PDB entry 5AV8 | X-ray diffraction, 2.20 A resolution | chains A and I of the 10 polymer chains in the assembly

== Chain A ==
Molecule: Histone H3.1
Organism: Homo sapiens
UniProtKB: P68431 (H31_HUMAN); residues 0-135 here correspond to UniProt positions 1-136 (UniProt number = residue number + 1)
Sequence (139 residues; row label = number of the first residue in the row; numbers below 1 keep their minus sign (Gly-3 is residue -3)):
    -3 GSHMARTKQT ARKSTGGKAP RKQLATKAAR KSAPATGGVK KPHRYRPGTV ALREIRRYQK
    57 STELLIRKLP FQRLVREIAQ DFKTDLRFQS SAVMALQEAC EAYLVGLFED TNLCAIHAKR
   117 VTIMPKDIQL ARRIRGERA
Disordered / not traced: -3 to 36
Differences from the reference sequence: expression tag (-3 to -1)
UniProt features mapped onto this chain:
  - modified residue: Arg2 (Asymmetric dimethylarginine), Thr3 (Phosphothreonine), Lys4 (Allysine), Gln5 (5-glutamyl dopamine), Thr6 (Phosphothreonine), Arg8 (Citrulline), Lys9 (N6,N6,N6-trimethyllysine), Ser10 (ADP-ribosylserine), Thr11 (Phosphothreonine), Lys14 (N6-(2-hydroxyisobutyryl)lysine), Arg17 (Asymmetric dimethylarginine), Lys18 (N6-(2-hydroxyisobutyryl)lysine), Lys23 (N6-(2-hydroxyisobutyryl)lysine), Arg26 (Citrulline), Lys27 (N6,N6,N6-trimethyllysine), Ser28 (ADP-ribosylserine), Lys36 (N6,N6,N6-trimethyllysine), Lys37 (N6-methyllysine), Tyr41 (Phosphotyrosine), Lys56 (N6,N6,N6-trimethyllysine) and 8 more in UniProt
  - lipidation: Lys18 (N6-decanoyllysine)

== Chain I ==
Molecule: 147-nt DNA strand
Sequence (147 nucleotides; numbered -73 to 73; the number before each row is that of its first residue; numbers below 1 keep their minus sign (DA-73 is residue -73)):
   -73 ATCAATATCC ACCTGCAGAT ACTACCAAAA GTGTATTTGG AAACTGCTCC ATCAAAAGGC
   -13 ATGTTCAGCT GGAATCCAGC TGAACATGCC TTTTGATGGA GCAGTTTCCA AATACACTTT
    47 TGGTAGTATC TGCAGGTGGA TATTGAT
Metal / ion sites: Mn2+ site 1: DG-35, DG-34; Mn2+ site 2 near DG-3 (its only coordinating residue here); Mn2+ site 3 near DG5 (its only coordinating residue here); Mn2+ site 4 near DG27 (its only coordinating residue here); Mn2+ site 5 near DG48 (its only coordinating residue here); Mn2+ site 6 near DG61 (its only coordinating residue here)

== Interface between chain A and chain I ==
Residue-residue contacts - 27 pairs, chain A then chain I:
  Lys37(A) - DA72(I)  phosphate contact
  Lys37(A) - DT73(I)  salt bridge to the phosphate
  Arg40(A) - DG71(I)  sugar contact
  Tyr41(A) - DT70(I)  phosphate contact
  Tyr41(A) - DG71(I)  phosphate contact
  Arg42(A) - DC-5(I)  salt bridge to the phosphate
  Arg42(A) - DG71(I)  hydrogen bond to the phosphate
  Arg42(A) - DA72(I)  salt bridge to the phosphate
  Pro43(A) - DG-6(I)  phosphate contact
  Pro43(A) - DC-5(I)  sugar contact
  Thr45(A) - DG71(I)  hydrogen bond to the phosphate
  Arg63(A) - DA-13(I)  sugar contact
  Arg72(A) - DA-23(I)  salt bridge to the phosphate
  Arg83(A) - DC-24(I)  base contact
  Arg83(A) - DA-23(I)  phosphate contact
  Phe84(A) - DC-24(I)  sugar contact
  Phe84(A) - DA-23(I)  hydrogen bond to the phosphate
  Gln85(A) - DC-24(I)  phosphate contact
  Ser86(A) - DC-24(I)  hydrogen bond to the phosphate
  Arg116(A) - DG-3(I)  phosphate contact
  Arg116(A) - DG-2(I)  phosphate contact
  Val117(A) - DT-4(I)  phosphate contact
  Val117(A) - DG-3(I)  hydrogen bond to the phosphate
  Thr118(A) - DT-4(I)  hydrogen bond to the phosphate
  Thr118(A) - DG-3(I)  hydrogen bond to the phosphate
  Met120(A) - DG-3(I)  phosphate contact
  Met120(A) - DG-2(I)  phosphate contact
Also at the interface, not in a pair above, chain A (17 interface residues in all): Lys115
Also at the interface, not in a pair above, chain I (13 interface residues in all): DC-8

== Summary ==
17 residues of chain A and 13 residues of chain I are in contact; the contacts include 7 hydrogen bonds and 4
salt bridges. Among the polar pairs are Arg42(A)-DG71(I), Thr45(A)-DG71(I) and Phe84(A)-DA-23(I). DG-35(I) and
DG-34(I) form the Mn2+ site 1.
Here chain A is Histone H3.1 (Homo sapiens) and chain I is a 147-nt DNA strand. Entry 5AV8 (human nucleosome
core particle) was determined by X-ray diffraction together with 5AV5, 5AV6, 5AV9, 5AVB and 5AVC from the same
study.
